PDB entry 7U4Q | X-ray diffraction, 1.56 A resolution | chains A and B

Chain A (and B):
Name: Synaptotagmin-1
From: Homo sapiens
Notes: fragment: C2A domain; chain B of this document is another copy of the same molecule, construct and numbering; everything in this record applies to it too
Reference sequence: P21579 (SYT1_HUMAN); residue numbers follow UniProt; this construct covers 141-267
Chain sequence (133 residues; row label = number of the first residue in the row):
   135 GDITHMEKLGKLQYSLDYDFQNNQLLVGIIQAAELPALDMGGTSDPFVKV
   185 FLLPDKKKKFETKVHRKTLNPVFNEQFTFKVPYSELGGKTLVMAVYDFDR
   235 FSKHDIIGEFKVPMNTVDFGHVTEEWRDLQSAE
Not modelled in the structure: 135-140, 267
Construct notes: expression tag (135-140); engineered mutation F181 (Tyr in P21579)
Bound ions: Ca2+ site 1: L172, D173, D231, D233, D239; Ca2+ site 2: D173, D179, D231, F232, D233; Ca2+ site 3: D233, S236, K237, D239
Swiss-Prot annotation at these positions:
  - binding site (Ca(2+)): L172, D173, D179, D231, F232, D233, S236, K237, D239
  - modified residue: Y230 (Phosphotyrosine), S265 (Phosphoserine)

Interface between chain A and chain B:
Contacting residue pairs (14; chain A residue first):
  G162(A) - N208(B)
  I164(A) - V206(B)  hydrophobic
  I164(A) - N208(B)
  Q165(A) - Q165(B)
  H199(A) - E258(B)
  V206(A) - Q147(B)
  V206(A) - I164(B)  hydrophobic
  V206(A) - E258(B)
  N208(A) - G162(B)
  N208(A) - I164(B)
  N208(A) - N208(B)  hydrogen bond
  N208(A) - E209(B)  hydrogen bond (side chain-backbone)
  E209(A) - N208(B)
  E258(A) - V206(B)
Interface residues without a listed pair, chain A (11 interface residues in all): Q147, S149, I163
Interface residues without a listed pair, chain B (11 interface residues in all): I163, H199, Q210

Overview:
The chain A/chain B interface involves 11 residues from each chain; the contacts include 2 hydrogen bonds.
Polar pairs include N208(A)-N208(B) and N208(A)-E209(B). The Ca2+ site 1 is built by L172(A), D173(A),
D231(A), D233(A) and D239(A). From UniProt: 9 Ca2+-binding residues on chain A.
Both chains are Synaptotagmin-1 (Homo sapiens). Entry 7U4Q (Human Synaptotagmin-1 C2A Y181F Ca2+ bound) was
determined by X-ray diffraction together with 7TX9, 7TUA and 4WEE from the same study.
